Entry 3FM7 (X-ray diffraction, 3.50 A resolution); this record covers chains A and D of the 6 polymer chains in the assembly.

# Chain A
Molecule: Dynein light chain Tctex-type
From: Drosophila melanogaster
UniProt: Q94524 (DYLT_DROME); residue numbers follow UniProt; this construct covers 1-111
Amino-acid sequence (111 residues; each row starts with the number of its first residue):
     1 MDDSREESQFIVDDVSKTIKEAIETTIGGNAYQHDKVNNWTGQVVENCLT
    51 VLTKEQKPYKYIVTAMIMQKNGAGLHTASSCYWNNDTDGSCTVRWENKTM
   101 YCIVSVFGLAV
Not modelled in the structure: 1-8

# Chain D
Molecule: Dynein intermediate chain, cytosolic
From: Drosophila melanogaster
Notes: fragment: IC, Residues 109-135
UniProt: Q24246 (DYIN_DROME); numbering as in UniProt (aligned over 109-135)
Amino-acid sequence (27 residues; row label = number of the first residue in the row):
   109 NLSVYNVQATNIPPKETLVYTKQTQTT

# Chain A / chain D interface
Pairs across the interface (7; chain A residue first):
  Y32(A) - P122(D)
  H34(A) - P121(D)
  N38(A) - N119(D)
  K60(A) - L110(D)
  Q69(A) - P122(D)
  Q69(A) - E124(D)  hydrogen bond
  N71(A) - E124(D)
Other interface residues (no listed pair), chain A (7 interface residues in all): L49
Other interface residues (no listed pair), chain D (6 interface residues in all): V112

# In short
The interface between chain A and chain D involves 7 residues on one side and 6 on the other; the contacts
include 1 hydrogen bond. The hydrogen-bonded pair is Q69(A)-E124(D).
Chain A is Dynein light chain Tctex-type and chain D is Dynein intermediate chain, cytosolic, both from
Drosophila melanogaster; the structure, Quaternary Structure of Drosophila melanogaster IC/Tctex-1/LC8;
Allosteric Interactions of Dynein Light Chains with Dynein Intermediate Chain, was determined by X-ray
diffraction (same publication as 3GLW).
